8E8J - chains A and T of the 3 polymer chains in the assembly; structure by X-ray diffraction, 2.40 A resolution.

Chain A:
Molecule: DNA polymerase eta
From: Homo sapiens
Notes: EC 2.7.7.7
UniProt: Q9Y253 (POLH_HUMAN); residues 1-432 here = UniProt positions 1-432
Sequence (435 residues; numbered -2 to 432; the number before each row is that of its first residue; numbers below 1 keep their minus sign (Gly-2 is residue -2)):
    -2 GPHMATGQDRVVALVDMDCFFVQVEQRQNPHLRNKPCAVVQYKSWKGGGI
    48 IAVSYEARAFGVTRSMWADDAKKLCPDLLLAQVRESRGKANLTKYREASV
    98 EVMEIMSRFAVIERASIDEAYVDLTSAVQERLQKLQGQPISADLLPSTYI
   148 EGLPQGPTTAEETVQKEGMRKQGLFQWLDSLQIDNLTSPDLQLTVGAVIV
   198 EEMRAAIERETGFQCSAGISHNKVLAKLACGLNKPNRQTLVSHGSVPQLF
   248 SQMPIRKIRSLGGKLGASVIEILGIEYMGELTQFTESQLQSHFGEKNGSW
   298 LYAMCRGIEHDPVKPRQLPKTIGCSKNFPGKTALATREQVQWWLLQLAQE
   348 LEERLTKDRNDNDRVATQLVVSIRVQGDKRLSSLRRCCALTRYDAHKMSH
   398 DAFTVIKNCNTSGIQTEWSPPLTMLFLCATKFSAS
Unresolved in the structure: 154-161, 411-412
Construct notes: expression tag (-2 to 0)
Metal / ion sites: Mg2+ site 1: Asp13, Met14, Asp115 (together with XG4); Mg2+ site 2: Asp13, Asp115, Glu116 (together with XG4)
Residues lining bound ligands: XG4 (2'-deoxy-5'-O-[(R)-hydroxy{[(R)-hydroxy(phosphonooxy)phosphoryl]amino}phosphoryl]guanosine): Asp13, Met14, Asp15, Cys16, Phe17, Phe18, Gln38, Ile48, Ala49, Tyr52, Arg55, Arg61, Leu89, Ile114, Asp115, Glu116, Lys231
Curated features (UniProtKB/Swiss-Prot):
  - binding site (Mg(2+)): Asp13, Met14, Asp115, Glu116
  - binding site (Mn(2+)): Asp13, Met14, Asp115, Glu116
  - binding site (a 2'-deoxyribonucleoside 5'-triphosphate): Arg61
  - natural variant: Val37 (deletion: In XPV), Leu75 (deletion: In XPV), Arg93 (R93P: In XPV), Arg111 (R111H: In XPV), Thr122 (T122P: In XPV), Gly153 (G153D: In a breast cancer sample), Thr191 (T191P: In XPV), Gly263 (G263V: In XPV), Val266 (V266D: In XPV), Gly295 (G295R: In XPV), Arg361 (R361S: In XPV)
  - mutagenesis: Tyr52 (Y52A/F: Reduces DNA polymerase activity; Y52E: Reduces DNA polymerase activity. Increases fidelity of replication and reduces translesion bypass), Arg61 (R61A: Reduces enzymatic activity by two-thirds), Ser62 (S62G: Increased DNA polymerase activity and translesion bypass compared to wild-type), Ala68 (A68S/V: Severe reduction in thymine dimer translesion bypass), Asn324 to Pro326 (Reduces binding to chromatin and to monoubiquitinated PCNA. Abolishes binding to monoubiquitinated PCNA; when associated with 705-E--H-713 Del)
Reported in the primary citation:
  - mutagenesis - S113A (3-fold): decreased catalytic activity on dN primer end

Chain T:
Molecule: 12-nt DNA strand
Sequence (12 nucleotides; numbered 2 to 13; the number before each row is that of its first residue):
     2 CATTCTGACGCT

How chain A and chain T interact:
Pairs across the interface (39):
  Gln38(A) with DT5(T), hydrogen bond to the base; DC6(T), sugar contact
  Tyr39(A) with DT5(T), phosphate contact; DC6(T), hydrogen bond to the phosphate
  Trp42(A) with DA3(T), stacking on the base
  Arg61(A) with DT5(T), hydrogen bond to the base
  Ser62(A) with DT4(T), sugar contact
  Trp64(A) with DA3(T), phosphate contact; DT4(T), sugar contact
  Lys86(A) with DT7(T), salt bridge to the phosphate
  Leu89(A) with DC6(T), phosphate contact; DT7(T), phosphate contact
  Arg93(A) with DT7(T), salt bridge to the phosphate; DG8(T), salt bridge to the phosphate
  Lys311(A) with DC10(T), salt bridge to the phosphate
  Arg313(A) with DA9(T), sugar contact; DC10(T), salt bridge to the phosphate
  Pro316(A) with DA9(T), phosphate contact
  Lys317(A) with DA9(T), hydrogen bond to the phosphate; DC10(T), salt bridge to the phosphate
  Thr318(A) with DG8(T), sugar contact; DA9(T), hydrogen bond to the phosphate
  Ile319(A) with DG8(T), phosphate contact
  Gly320(A) with DT7(T), sugar contact; DG8(T), hydrogen bond to the phosphate
  Cys321(A) with DT7(T), phosphate contact
  Ser322(A) with DC6(T), sugar contact; DT7(T), hydrogen bond to the phosphate
  Lys323(A) with DC6(T), salt bridge to the phosphate
  Asn324(A) with DT5(T), phosphate contact; DC6(T), hydrogen bond to the phosphate
  Pro326(A) with DC2(T), phosphate contact; DA3(T), sugar contact; DT5(T), phosphate contact
  Gly327(A) with DC2(T), hydrogen bond to the phosphate
  Lys328(A) with DA3(T), base contact
  Thr329(A) with DA3(T), base contact
  Arg351(A) with DT7(T), salt bridge to the phosphate; DG8(T), salt bridge to the phosphate
Other interface residues (no listed pair), chain A (31 interface residues in all): Ile48, Ala87, Glu110, Lys293, Leu315, Glu347
Other interface residues (no listed pair), chain T (10 interface residues in all): DC12

Overview:
31 residues of chain A and 10 residues of chain T are in contact, with 9 hydrogen bonds, 9 salt bridges and 1
aromatic stacking contact. Polar pairs include Gln38(A)-DT5(T), Arg61(A)-DT5(T) and Tyr39(A)-DC6(T). Bound to
chain A: compound XG4. From the paper: S113A of chain A reduces catalytic activity on dN primer end.
Chain A is DNA polymerase eta (Homo sapiens) and chain T is a 12-nt DNA strand; the structure, Human DNA
polymerase eta-DNA-rG-ended primer-dGMPNPP ternary mismatch complex with Mg2+, was determined by X-ray
diffraction (same publication as 8E85, 8E86, 8E87, 8E88, 8E89, 8E8A and 8 further entries).
